PDB entry 7RY3 | electron microscopy, 2.91 A resolution | chains A and C of the 3 polymer chains in the assembly

# Chain A (and C)
Name: Efflux pump membrane transporter
Source organism: Acinetobacter baumannii
Notes: chain C of this document is another copy of the same molecule, construct and numbering; everything in this record applies to it too
Reference sequence: Q2FD94 (Q2FD94_ACIBA); numbering as in UniProt (aligned over 1-1058)
Sequence (1058 residues; each row starts with the number of its first residue):
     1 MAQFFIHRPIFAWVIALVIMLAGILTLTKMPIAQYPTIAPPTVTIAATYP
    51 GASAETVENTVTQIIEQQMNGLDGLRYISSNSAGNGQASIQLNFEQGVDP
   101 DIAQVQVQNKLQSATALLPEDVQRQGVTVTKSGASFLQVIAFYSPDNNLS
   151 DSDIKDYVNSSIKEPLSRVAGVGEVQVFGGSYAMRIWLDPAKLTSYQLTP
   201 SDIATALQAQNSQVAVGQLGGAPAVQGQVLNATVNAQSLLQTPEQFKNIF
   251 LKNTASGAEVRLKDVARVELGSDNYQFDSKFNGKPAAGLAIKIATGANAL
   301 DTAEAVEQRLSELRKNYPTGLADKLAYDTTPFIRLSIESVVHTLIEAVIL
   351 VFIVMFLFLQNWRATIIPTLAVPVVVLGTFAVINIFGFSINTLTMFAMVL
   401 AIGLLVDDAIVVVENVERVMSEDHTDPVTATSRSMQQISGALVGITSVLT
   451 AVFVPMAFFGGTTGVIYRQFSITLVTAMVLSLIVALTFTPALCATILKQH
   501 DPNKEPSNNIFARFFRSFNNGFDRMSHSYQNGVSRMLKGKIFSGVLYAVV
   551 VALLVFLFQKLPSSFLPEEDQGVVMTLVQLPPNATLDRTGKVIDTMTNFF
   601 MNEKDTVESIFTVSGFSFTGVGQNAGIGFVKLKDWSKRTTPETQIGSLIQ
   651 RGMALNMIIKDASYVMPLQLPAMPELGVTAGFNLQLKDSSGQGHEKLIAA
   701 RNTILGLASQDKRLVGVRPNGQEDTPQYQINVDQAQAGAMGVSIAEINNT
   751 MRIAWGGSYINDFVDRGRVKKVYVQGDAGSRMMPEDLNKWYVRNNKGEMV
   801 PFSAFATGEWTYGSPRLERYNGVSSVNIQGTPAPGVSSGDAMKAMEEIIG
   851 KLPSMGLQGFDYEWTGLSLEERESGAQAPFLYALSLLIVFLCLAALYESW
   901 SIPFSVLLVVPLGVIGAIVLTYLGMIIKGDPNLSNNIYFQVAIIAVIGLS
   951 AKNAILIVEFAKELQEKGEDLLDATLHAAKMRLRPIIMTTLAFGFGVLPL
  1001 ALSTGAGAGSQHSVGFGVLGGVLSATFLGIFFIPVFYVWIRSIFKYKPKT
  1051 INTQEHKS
Disordered / not traced: 1048-1058 (chain C: 1049-1058)
Reported in the primary citation:
  - binding site for tp-6076: Gln87, Val139, Gln176, Phe178, Gly179, Phe277, Ala326, Tyr327, Phe611, Val613, Phe616, Phe618, Phe629
  - contacts within the chain: Asp407-Lys952, Asp408-Lys952 (hydrogen bond), Lys952-Thr989 (hydrogen bond)

# Interface between chain A and chain C
Pairs across the interface - 107 pairs, chain A then chain C:
  Tyr49(A) - Gln213(C)
  Pro50(A) - Gln213(C)
  Gly51(A) - Gln213(C)  hydrogen bond (backbone-side chain)
  Gly51(A) - Val214(C)
  Gly51(A) - Ala215(C)
  Ala52(A) - Gln213(C)
  Asn59(A) - Gly767(C)
  Asn59(A) - Arg768(C)  hydrogen bond (backbone-side chain)
  Thr60(A) - Val769(C)
  Gln63(A) - Glu164(C)
  Gln63(A) - Arg768(C)
  Ile64(A) - Arg768(C)
  Gln67(A) - Lys163(C)
  Gln67(A) - Glu164(C)
  Gln67(A) - Ser167(C)
  Asn70(A) - Ser167(C)  hydrogen bond
  Asn70(A) - Arg168(C)
  Gly71(A) - Val172(C)
  Gly71(A) - Gly173(C)
  Asp73(A) - Thr295(C)  hydrogen bond
  Gly84(A) - Asn235(C)
  Val105(A) - Asp101(C)
  Val105(A) - Val105(C)  hydrophobic
  Gln106(A) - Asp101(C)  hydrogen bond
  Asn109(A) - Asp101(C)  hydrogen bond (side chain-backbone)
  Asn109(A) - Gln104(C)  hydrogen bond (backbone-side chain)
  Asn109(A) - Val105(C)
  Asn109(A) - Gln108(C)  hydrogen bond
  Gln112(A) - Gln108(C)
  Gln112(A) - Val127(C)  hydrogen bond (side chain-backbone)
  Gln112(A) - Thr128(C)
  Gln112(A) - Val129(C)
  Ser113(A) - Thr128(C)
  Pro119(A) - Val769(C)  hydrophobic
  Glu120(A) - Arg124(C)  salt bridge
  Glu120(A) - Tyr759(C)
  Trp187(A) - Pro223(C)  hydrophobic
  Tyr275(A) - Ala222(C)  hydrophobic
  Tyr275(A) - Pro223(C)  hydrophobic
  Asn583(A) - Val229(C)
  Asn583(A) - Leu230(C)
  Asn583(A) - Asn231(C)  hydrogen bond (backbone-backbone)
  Thr585(A) - Gln228(C)  hydrogen bond (side chain-backbone)
  Thr585(A) - Val229(C)  hydrogen bond (side chain-backbone)
  Thr585(A) - Leu230(C)
  Arg588(A) - Val229(C)  hydrogen bond (side chain-backbone)
  Gln623(A) - Gly221(C)  hydrogen bond (side chain-backbone)
  Gln623(A) - Asn231(C)
  Pro726(A) - Ala232(C)
  Tyr728(A) - Thr233(C)  hydrogen bond (backbone-backbone)
  Tyr728(A) - Val234(C)
  Tyr728(A) - Asn235(C)  hydrogen bond (backbone-backbone)
  Gln729(A) - Asn235(C)
  Gln729(A) - Gln237(C)
  Ile730(A) - Val234(C)  hydrophobic
  Ile730(A) - Asn235(C)  hydrogen bond (backbone-backbone)
  Ile730(A) - Ala236(C)
  Ile730(A) - Gln237(C)  hydrogen bond (backbone-backbone)
  Gln734(A) - Ser238(C)  hydrogen bond (side chain-backbone)
  Gly738(A) - Phe250(C)
  Ser743(A) - Ala209(C)
  Ile744(A) - Ala209(C)
  Ile744(A) - Gln210(C)
  Ile744(A) - Val214(C)  hydrophobic
  Ile744(A) - Ser238(C)
  Ala745(A) - Ala209(C)  hydrogen bond (backbone-backbone)
  Ala745(A) - Ser212(C)
  Asn748(A) - Gln213(C)
  Asn748(A) - Val214(C)
  Asn748(A) - Ala215(C)  hydrogen bond (side chain-backbone)
  Met751(A) - Ala215(C)
  Met751(A) - Val216(C)
  Arg752(A) - Ala215(C)
  Trp755(A) - Val216(C)  hydrophobic
  Trp755(A) - Gly217(C)
  Trp755(A) - Gln218(C)
  Trp755(A) - Leu219(C)  hydrophobic
  Gly756(A) - Val216(C)  hydrogen bond (backbone-backbone)
  Ala778(A) - Pro223(C)
  Ala778(A) - Val225(C)  hydrophobic
  Gly779(A) - Val225(C)
  Arg781(A) - Gln218(C)
  Arg781(A) - Leu219(C)
  Arg781(A) - Gly221(C)
  Arg781(A) - Pro223(C)  hydrogen bond (side chain-backbone)
  Met782(A) - Leu219(C)
  Met782(A) - Gly220(C)
  Met782(A) - Ala224(C)  hydrophobic
  Met782(A) - Val225(C)  hydrophobic
  Met782(A) - Gln228(C)  hydrogen bond (backbone-side chain)
  Met783(A) - Leu219(C)
  Met783(A) - Gln228(C)
  Pro784(A) - Leu219(C)
  Trp810(A) - Leu219(C)  hydrophobic
  Trp810(A) - Ala232(C)  hydrophobic
  Arg819(A) - Glu164(C)  salt bridge
  Arg819(A) - Arg168(C)
  Gly822(A) - Arg168(C)
  Leu891(A) - Val14(C)
  Ala894(A) - Ile10(C)  hydrophobic
  Ala895(A) - Phe11(C)
  Glu898(A) - Arg8(C)
  Glu898(A) - Pro9(C)
  Glu898(A) - Ile10(C)  hydrogen bond (side chain-backbone)
  Glu898(A) - Phe11(C)  hydrogen bond (side chain-backbone)
  Ser899(A) - Ile10(C)
  Trp900(A) - Ile10(C)
Also at the interface, not in a pair above, chain A (65 interface residues in all): Ser53, Gln108, Ala116, Gln276, Ala584, Gln727, Asn731, Val732, Asn821, Leu887
Also at the interface, not in a pair above, chain C (61 interface residues in all): Trp13, Val18, Leu21, Ile102, Leu111, Gln125, Leu239, Leu240, Asp762

# Overview
65 residues of chain A face 61 of chain C across their interface; the contacts include 26 hydrogen bonds and 2
salt bridges. Polar pairs include Glu120(A)-Arg124(C), Arg819(A)-Glu164(C) and Gly51(A)-Gln213(C). From the
paper: a binding site for tp-6076 at Gln87(A), Val139(A) and Gln176(A) among others; contacts within the chain
involving Lys952(A), Asp407(A) and Asp408(A) among others.
Both chains are Efflux pump membrane transporter (Acinetobacter baumannii). Entry 7RY3 (Multidrug Efflux pump
AdeJ with TP-6076 bound) was determined by electron microscopy.
